PDB entry 6HVY | X-ray diffraction, 2.70 A resolution | chains O and U of the 28 polymer chains in the assembly

Chain O:
Protein: Proteasome subunit alpha type-2
From: Saccharomyces cerevisiae (strain ATCC 204508 / S288c)
Notes: EC 3.4.25.1
UniProt: P23639 (PSA2_YEAST); residues 1-250 here = UniProt positions 1-250
Sequence (250 residues; each row starts with the number of its first residue):
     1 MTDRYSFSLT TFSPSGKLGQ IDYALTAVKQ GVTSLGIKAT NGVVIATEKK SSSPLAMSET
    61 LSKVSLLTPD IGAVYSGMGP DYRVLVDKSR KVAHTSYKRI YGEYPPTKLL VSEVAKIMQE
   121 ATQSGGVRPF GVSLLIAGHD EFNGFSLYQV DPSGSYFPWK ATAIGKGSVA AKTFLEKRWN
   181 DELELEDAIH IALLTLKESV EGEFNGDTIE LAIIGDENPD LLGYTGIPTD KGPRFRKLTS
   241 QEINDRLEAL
Swiss-Prot annotation at these positions:
  - cross-link: Lys108 (Glycyl lysine isopeptide (Lys-Gly) (interchain with G-Cter in ubiquitin))

Chain U:
Protein: Proteasome subunit alpha type-1
From: Saccharomyces cerevisiae (strain ATCC 204508 / S288c)
Notes: EC 3.4.25.1
UniProt: P21243 (PSA1_YEAST); residues -8 to 243 here correspond to UniProt positions 1-252 (UniProt number = residue number + 9)
Sequence (252 residues; each row starts with the number of its first residue; numbers below 1 keep their minus sign (Met-8 is residue -8)):
    -8 MSGAAAASAA GYDRHITIFS PEGRLYQVEY AFKATNQTNI NSLAVRGKDC TVVISQKKVP
    52 DKLLDPTTVS YIFCISRTIG MVVNGPIPDA RNAALRAKAE AAEFRYKYGY DMPCDVLAKR
   112 MANLSQIYTQ RAYMRPLGVI LTFVSVDEEL GPSIYKTDPA GYYVGYKATA TGPKQQEITT
   172 NLENHFKKSK IDHINEESWE KVVEFAITHM IDALGTEFSK NDLEVGVATK DKFFTLSAEN
   232 IEERLVAIAE QD
Unresolved in the structure: -8 to 1, 243

Chain O / chain U interface:
Contacting residue pairs (64; chain O residue first):
  Asp3(O) with Tyr124(U)
  Tyr5(O) with Ile7(U); Ala123(U), hydrophobic; Tyr124(U), hydrophobic
  Leu9(O) with Ile9(U), hydrophobic; Ala123(U), hydrophobic
  Gln20(O) with Ile9(U); Phe10(U), hydrogen bond (side chain-backbone)
  Tyr23(O) with Phe10(U); Ser11(U); Pro12(U), hydrophobic; Gly14(U)
  Ala24(O) with Phe10(U), hydrophobic
  Thr26(O) with Pro12(U); Glu13(U)
  Ala27(O) with Gly14(U)
  Ser52(O) with Tyr153(U), hydrogen bond
  Pro54(O) with Lys158(U); Glu174(U)
  Leu55(O) with Tyr157(U); Lys158(U), hydrogen bond (backbone-backbone); Ala159(U); Thr170(U); Leu173(U), hydrophobic; Phe177(U), hydrophobic
  Ala56(O) with Gly156(U); Tyr157(U), hydrophobic
  Met57(O) with Arg37(U); Val155(U); Gly156(U), hydrogen bond (backbone-backbone); Tyr157(U); Lys158(U)
  Thr60(O) with Tyr146(U); Val155(U); Gly156(U), hydrogen bond (side chain-backbone)
  Leu61(O) with Tyr153(U), hydrophobic; Val155(U), hydrophobic
  Met78(O) with Phe10(U), hydrophobic; Leu16(U), hydrophobic
  Pro80(O) with Gln117(U); Ala151(U); Gly152(U); Tyr153(U)
  Asp81(O) with Gln117(U)
  Arg83(O) with Ala113(U), hydrogen bond (side chain-backbone); Asn114(U); Gly152(U), hydrogen bond (side chain-backbone); Tyr154(U)
  Val84(O) with Asn114(U); Gln117(U)
  Asp87(O) with Lys110(U), salt bridge; Asn114(U)
  Gly126(O) with Arg122(U); Ala123(U), hydrogen bond (backbone-backbone)
  Val127(O) with Gln121(U); Arg122(U)
  Arg128(O) with Thr8(U); Phe10(U); Leu16(U); Thr120(U), hydrogen bond (side chain-backbone); Gln121(U), hydrogen bond (backbone-backbone)
  Pro129(O) with Phe10(U)
  Phe130(O) with Gln121(U)
  Gly131(O) with Phe10(U)
Other interface residues (no listed pair), chain O (31 interface residues in all): Met1, Thr2, Ser53, Ala121
Other interface residues (no listed pair), chain U (34 interface residues in all): Thr160

Summary:
The interface between chain O and chain U involves 31 residues on one side and 34 on the other; the contacts
include 10 hydrogen bonds and 1 salt bridge. Polar pairs include Asp87(O)-Lys110(U), Gln20(O)-Phe10(U) and
Ser52(O)-Tyr153(U).
Here chain O is Proteasome subunit alpha type-2 and chain U is Proteasome subunit alpha type-1, both from
Saccharomyces cerevisiae (strain ATCC 204508 / S288c). Entry 6HVY (Yeast 20S proteasome in complex with 5 (7-
and 6-membered ring)) was determined by X-ray diffraction, deposited together with 6HTB, 6HTC, 6HTD, 6HTP,
6HTR, 6HUB and 30 further entries.
